PDB entry 8YN6 | electron microscopy, 2.77 A resolution | chains B and C of the 5 polymer chains in the assembly

Chain B:
Protein: Guanine nucleotide-binding protein G(I)/G(S)/G(T) subunit beta-1
Source organism: Homo sapiens
UniProtKB: P62873 (GBB1_HUMAN); residue numbers follow UniProt; this construct covers 2-340
Chain sequence (376 residues; row label = number of the first residue in the row; numbers below 1 keep their minus sign (Met-9 is residue -9)):
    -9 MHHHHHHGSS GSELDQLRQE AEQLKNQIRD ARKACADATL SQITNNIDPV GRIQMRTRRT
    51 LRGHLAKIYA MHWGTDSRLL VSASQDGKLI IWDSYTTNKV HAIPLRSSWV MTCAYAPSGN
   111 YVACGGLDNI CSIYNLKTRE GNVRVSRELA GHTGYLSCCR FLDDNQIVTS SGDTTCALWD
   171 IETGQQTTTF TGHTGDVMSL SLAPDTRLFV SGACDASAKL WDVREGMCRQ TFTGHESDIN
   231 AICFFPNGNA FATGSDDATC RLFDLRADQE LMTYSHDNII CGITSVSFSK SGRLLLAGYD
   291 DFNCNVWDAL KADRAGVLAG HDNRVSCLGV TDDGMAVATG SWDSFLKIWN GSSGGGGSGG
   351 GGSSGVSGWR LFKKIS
Not modelled in the structure: -9 to 1, 344-366
Sequence notes: initiating methionine (-9); expression tag (-8 to 1, 341-366)
Curated features (UniProtKB/Swiss-Prot):
  - modified residue: Ser2 (N-acetylserine), His266 (Phosphohistidine)
  - natural variant: Leu30 (L30F: In MRD42; uncertain significance), Arg52 (R52G: In MRD42), Gly64 (G64V: In MRD42), Asp76 (D76E: In MRD42; D76G: In MRD42), Gly77 (G77S: In MRD42), Lys78 (K78R: In MRD42), Ile80 (I80N: In MRD42; I80T: In MRD42), His91 (H91R: In MRD42; uncertain significance), Ala92 (A92T: In MRD42), Pro94 (P94S: In MRD42), Leu95 (L95P: In MRD42), Arg96 (R96L: In MRD42), 5 further natural variant entries in UniProt

Chain C:
Protein: Guanine nucleotide-binding protein G(I)/G(S)/G(O) subunit gamma-2
Source organism: Homo sapiens
UniProtKB: P59768 (GBG2_HUMAN); numbering as in UniProt (aligned over 1-71)
Chain sequence (71 residues; numbered 1 to 71; the number before each row is that of its first residue):
     1 MASNNTASIA QARKLVEQLK MEANIDRIKV SKAAADLMAY CEAHAKEDPL LTPVPASENP
    61 FREKKFFCAI L
Not modelled in the structure: 1-5, 63-71
Curated features (UniProtKB/Swiss-Prot):
  - modified residue: Ala2 (N-acetylalanine), Cys68 (Cysteine methyl ester)
  - lipidation: Cys68 (S-geranylgeranyl cysteine)

How chain B and chain C interact:
Contacting residue pairs (92):
  Glu3(B) with Ile9(C); Arg13(C)
  Leu4(B) with Ser8(C); Ile9(C), hydrophobic; Ala12(C), hydrophobic
  Leu7(B) with Ile9(C), hydrophobic; Arg13(C); Val16(C)
  Glu10(B) with Val16(C); Lys20(C)
  Ala11(B) with Leu19(C)
  Leu14(B) with Val16(C); Leu19(C), hydrophobic; Lys20(C)
  Lys15(B) with Leu19(C)
  Ile18(B) with Leu19(C); Ala23(C), hydrophobic; Arg27(C)
  Ala21(B) with Arg27(C)
  Arg22(B) with Arg27(C)
  Ala24(B) with Lys29(C), hydrogen bond (backbone-side chain)
  Cys25(B) with Ile28(C); Lys29(C); Val30(C), hydrogen bond (backbone-backbone)
  Ala26(B) with Val30(C), hydrophobic
  Asp27(B) with Lys29(C); Val30(C); Ser31(C), hydrogen bond
  Ala28(B) with Val30(C)
  Leu30(B) with Ala34(C), hydrophobic
  Ile33(B) with Ala34(C), hydrophobic
  Thr34(B) with Met38(C)
  Ile37(B) with Met38(C), hydrophobic
  Val40(B) with Leu51(C), hydrophobic
  Met45(B) with Leu50(C), hydrophobic
  Arg48(B) with Phe61(C)
  Arg49(B) with Pro60(C); Phe61(C), hydrogen bond (side chain-backbone)
  Ser84(B) with Phe61(C)
  Tyr85(B) with Pro60(C); Phe61(C), hydrophobic
  Cys218(B) with Gln18(C), hydrogen bond (backbone-side chain); Glu22(C)
  Arg219(B) with Glu22(C)
  Gln220(B) with Ile25(C)
  Thr221(B) with Glu22(C), hydrogen bond
  Phe235(B) with Leu37(C), hydrophobic; Tyr40(C), hydrophobic; Cys41(C), hydrophobic
  Pro236(B) with Tyr40(C)
  Asn237(B) with Tyr40(C)
  Leu252(B) with Leu37(C), hydrophobic
  Asp254(B) with Ala33(C)
  Arg256(B) with Asp26(C); Arg27(C); Ile28(C); Asp36(C), salt bridge
  Ala257(B) with Ile28(C)
  Asp258(B) with Ile25(C); Arg27(C), salt bridge
  Gln259(B) with Val30(C)
  Leu261(B) with Val30(C), hydrophobic; Leu37(C), hydrophobic
  Ser279(B) with Asp48(C), hydrogen bond
  Lys280(B) with Glu47(C); Asp48(C), hydrogen bond (backbone-side chain)
  Ser281(B) with Tyr40(C); Cys41(C); His44(C); Asp48(C), hydrogen bond
  Gly282(B) with Cys41(C)
  Arg283(B) with Cys41(C); Leu51(C)
  Leu284(B) with Leu51(C), hydrophobic
  Leu300(B) with Met38(C), hydrophobic
  Asp323(B) with Pro49(C)
  Gly324(B) with Pro49(C); Leu50(C)
  Met325(B) with Pro49(C), hydrophobic; Leu50(C); Val54(C), hydrophobic; Asn59(C); Pro60(C)
  Ala326(B) with Phe61(C), hydrophobic
  Ile338(B) with Phe61(C), hydrophobic
  Asn340(B) with Asn59(C), hydrogen bond; Phe61(C)
  Gly341(B) with Pro53(C)
  Ser342(B) with Pro53(C)
  Ser343(B) with Pro53(C), hydrogen bond (side chain-backbone); Val54(C), hydrogen bond (side chain-backbone); Pro55(C)
Also at the interface, not in a pair above, chain B (65 interface residues in all): Gln17, Thr29, Ile43, Trp63, Ser67, Thr181, Ala240, Val320, Val327, Trp339
Also at the interface, not in a pair above, chain C (41 interface residues in all): Lys14, Ala35, Ala45, Glu58, Arg62

In short:
Chain B and chain C form an interface of 65 and 41 residues respectively, with 12 hydrogen bonds and 2 salt
bridges. Polar contacts include Arg256(B)-Asp36(C), Asp258(B)-Arg27(C) and Ala24(B)-Lys29(C).
Here chain B is Guanine nucleotide-binding protein G(I)/G(S)/G(T) subunit beta-1 and chain C is Guanine
nucleotide-binding protein G(I)/G(S)/G(O) subunit gamma-2, both from Homo sapiens. Entry 8YN6 (Cryo-EM
structure of histamine H3 receptor in complex with imetit and Gi) was determined by electron microscopy
together with 8YN2, 8YN3, 8YN4, 8YN5, 8YN7, 8YN8, 8YN9 and 8YNA from the same study.
